PDB entry 5VY2 | X-ray diffraction, 2.30 A resolution | chains A and B

Chain A (and B):
Molecule: U8 snoRNA-decapping enzyme
Organism: Homo sapiens
Notes: EC 3.6.1.62, 3.6.1.64; chain B of this document is another copy of the same molecule, construct and numbering; everything in this record applies to it too
UniProt: Q96DE0 (NUD16_HUMAN); residue numbers follow UniProt; this construct covers 1-195
Amino-acid sequence (195 residues; numbered 1 to 195; the number before each row is that of its first residue):
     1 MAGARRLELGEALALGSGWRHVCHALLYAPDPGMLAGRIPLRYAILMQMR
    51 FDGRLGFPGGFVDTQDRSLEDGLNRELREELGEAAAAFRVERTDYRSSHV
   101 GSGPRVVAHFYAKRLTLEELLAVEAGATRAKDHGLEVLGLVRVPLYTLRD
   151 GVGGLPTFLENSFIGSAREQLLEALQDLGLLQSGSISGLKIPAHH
Unresolved in the structure: 1-3, 183-195 (chain B: 1-3, 182-195)
Sequence notes: engineered mutation Val22 (Ala in Q96DE0), Ala36 (Phe in Q96DE0)
Ion coordination: Na+ near Asp132 (its only coordinating residue here)
What the authors report for this chain:
  - self-association interface (contacts with another copy of this molecule): Gly33 to Ala36, Arg50 to Gly56, Leu120 to Ser162
  - catalytic residues: Glu76 (proposed by the authors, not directly observed)
  - mutagenesis - H24W: abolished catalytic activity on MARylated PARP10
  - mutagenesis - H24W: abolished catalytic activity on PARylated PARP1
  - mutagenesis - F61S: unchanged catalytic activity on MARylated PARP10CD
  - mutagenesis - F61S: increased catalytic activity on PARylated PARP1

Chain A / chain B interface:
Contacting residue pairs (61):
  Met34(A) with Leu135(B)
  Leu35(A) with Phe51(B), hydrophobic; Leu135(B)
  Leu41(A) with Gly134(B); Leu135(B), hydrophobic
  Met49(A) with Val141(B), hydrophobic
  Phe51(A) with Leu35(B), hydrophobic; Pro144(B); Tyr146(B), hydrogen bond (backbone-side chain); Leu148(B), hydrophobic; Gly154(B)
  Asp52(A) with Gly154(B), hydrogen bond (backbone-backbone); Thr157(B)
  Gly53(A) with Thr157(B); Phe158(B); Asn161(B)
  Arg54(A) with Thr157(B)
  Glu124(A) with Thr128(B); His133(B), salt bridge
  Ala125(A) with Thr128(B)
  Thr128(A) with Glu124(B); Ala125(B)
  His133(A) with Glu124(B), salt bridge; Arg142(B)
  Gly134(A) with Leu41(B); Arg142(B)
  Leu135(A) with Met34(B); Leu35(B)
  Glu136(A) with Leu35(B)
  Leu138(A) with Val141(B); Arg142(B), hydrogen bond (backbone-backbone); Pro144(B)
  Gly139(A) with Leu140(B)
  Leu140(A) with Gly139(B); Leu140(B)
  Val141(A) with Met49(B), hydrophobic; Leu138(B); Gly139(B); Val141(B), hydrophobic
  Arg142(A) with His133(B); Gly134(B); Leu138(B), hydrogen bond (backbone-backbone)
  Pro144(A) with Phe51(B); Leu138(B), hydrophobic
  Tyr146(A) with Phe51(B), hydrogen bond (side chain-backbone)
  Leu148(A) with Phe51(B), hydrophobic; Asp52(B)
  Gly153(A) with Asp52(B)
  Gly154(A) with Asp52(B), hydrogen bond (backbone-backbone)
  Thr157(A) with Asp52(B); Arg54(B); Ser162(B)
  Phe158(A) with Met49(B), hydrophobic
  Glu160(A) with Ser162(B)
  Asn161(A) with Met49(B); Gly53(B); Asn161(B); Ser162(B)
  Ser162(A) with Thr157(B), hydrogen bond (side chain-backbone); Glu160(B); Asn161(B), hydrogen bond
Other interface residues (no listed pair), chain A (31 interface residues in all): Leu55
Other interface residues (no listed pair), chain B (31 interface residues in all): Leu55, Glu136, Gly153

Overview:
Chain A and chain B each contribute 31 residues to their interface, with 8 hydrogen bonds and 2 salt bridges.
Polar contacts include Glu124(A)-His133(B), Phe51(A)-Tyr146(B) and Ser162(A)-Thr157(B). From the paper: the
catalytic residue Glu76(A); H24W of chain A abolishes catalytic activity on MARylated PARP10.
Both chains are U8 snoRNA-decapping enzyme (Homo sapiens). Entry 5VY2 (Crystal structure of the F36A mutant of
HsNUDT16) was determined by X-ray diffraction (same publication as 6B09, 5W6X and 5W6Z).
